Entry 7COW (X-ray diffraction, 2.86 A resolution); this record covers chains I and R of the 20 polymer chains in the assembly.

[Chain I]
Molecule: 353-nt DNA strand
From: other sequences
Sequence (353 nucleotides; each row starts with the number of its first residue):
     1 CGCTGCGAAA AAAAAAACGC ATCCCGGTGC CGAGGCCGCT CAATTGGTCG TAGACAGCTC
    61 TAGCACCGCT TAAACGCACG TACGCGCTGT CTACCGCGTT TTAACCGCCA CTAGAAGCGC
   121 TTACTAGTCT CCAGGCACGT GTGAGACCGG CACATGAAAA AAAAAATGCA TGCTCGAGTA
   181 TGAAAAAAAA AATCGCATCC CGGTGCCGAG GCCGCTCAAT TGGTCGTAGA CAGCTCTAGC
   241 ACCGCTTAAA CGCACGTACG CGCTGTCTAC CGCGTTTTAA CCGCCACTAG AAGCGCTTAC
   301 TAGTCTCCAG GCACGTGTGA GACCGGCACA TGAAAAAAAA AACGCAGCGG TAC
Ion coordination: K+ site 1: DT61 (shared with 1 residue of chain J); K+ site 2: DT237, DA238

[Chain R]
Protein: Histone H2B type 1-J
From: Homo sapiens
UniProtKB: P06899 (H2B1J_HUMAN); residues 0-125 here correspond to UniProt positions 1-126 (UniProt number = residue number + 1)
Sequence (128 residues; row label = number of the first residue in the row; numbers below 1 keep their minus sign (Ser-2 is residue -2)):
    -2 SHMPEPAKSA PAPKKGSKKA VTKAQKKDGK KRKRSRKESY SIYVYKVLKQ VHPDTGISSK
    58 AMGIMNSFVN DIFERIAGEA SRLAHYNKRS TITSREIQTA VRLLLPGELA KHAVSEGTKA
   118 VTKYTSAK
Disordered / not traced: -2 to 29
Sequence notes: expression tag (-2 to -1)

[Chain I / chain R interface]
Contacting residue pairs - 18 pairs, chain I then chain R:
  DT59(I) - Lys30(R)  phosphate contact
  DC60(I) - Lys30(R)  salt bridge to the phosphate
  DT61(I) - Arg31(R)  hydrogen bond to the phosphate
  DA62(I) - Arg31(R)  salt bridge to the phosphate
  DT125(I) - Thr88(R)  sugar contact
  DG135(I) - Arg33(R)  base contact
  DG135(I) - Ile39(R)  phosphate contact
  DG135(I) - Tyr40(R)  hydrogen bond to the phosphate
  DC136(I) - Arg33(R)  phosphate contact
  DC136(I) - Lys34(R)  phosphate contact
  DC136(I) - Glu35(R)  phosphate contact
  DC136(I) - Ser36(R)  hydrogen bond to the phosphate
  DC136(I) - Ile39(R)  phosphate contact
  DA137(I) - Lys30(R)  phosphate contact
  DA137(I) - Arg31(R)  phosphate contact
  DA137(I) - Arg33(R)  phosphate contact
  DA137(I) - Lys34(R)  hydrogen bond to the phosphate
  DC138(I) - Lys30(R)  phosphate contact
Also at the interface, not in a pair above, chain I (10 interface residues in all): DG134
Also at the interface, not in a pair above, chain R (10 interface residues in all): Lys43

[In short]
Chain I and chain R each contribute 10 residues to their interface, with 4 hydrogen bonds and 2 salt bridges.
Among the polar pairs are DT61(I)-Arg31(R), DG135(I)-Tyr40(R) and DC136(I)-Ser36(R). DT237(I) and DA238(I)
coordinate K+ site 2.
Chain I is a 353-nt DNA strand (other sequences) and chain R is Histone H2B type 1-J (Homo sapiens); the
structure, 353 bp di-nucleosome harboring cohesive DNA termini with linker histone H1.0, was determined by
X-ray diffraction, deposited together with 6LER, 6L9Z, 6LA2 and 6LAB.
